PDB entry 9BYO | electron microscopy, 2.31 A resolution | chains R and P of the 6 polymer chains in the assembly

# Chain R
Protein: Glucagon-like peptide 1 receptor
Source organism: Homo sapiens
Reference sequence: P43220 (GLP1R_HUMAN); residue numbers follow UniProt; this construct covers 24-463
Amino-acid sequence (491 residues; numbered -8 to 482; the number before each row is that of its first residue; numbers below 1 keep their minus sign (Met-8 is residue -8)):
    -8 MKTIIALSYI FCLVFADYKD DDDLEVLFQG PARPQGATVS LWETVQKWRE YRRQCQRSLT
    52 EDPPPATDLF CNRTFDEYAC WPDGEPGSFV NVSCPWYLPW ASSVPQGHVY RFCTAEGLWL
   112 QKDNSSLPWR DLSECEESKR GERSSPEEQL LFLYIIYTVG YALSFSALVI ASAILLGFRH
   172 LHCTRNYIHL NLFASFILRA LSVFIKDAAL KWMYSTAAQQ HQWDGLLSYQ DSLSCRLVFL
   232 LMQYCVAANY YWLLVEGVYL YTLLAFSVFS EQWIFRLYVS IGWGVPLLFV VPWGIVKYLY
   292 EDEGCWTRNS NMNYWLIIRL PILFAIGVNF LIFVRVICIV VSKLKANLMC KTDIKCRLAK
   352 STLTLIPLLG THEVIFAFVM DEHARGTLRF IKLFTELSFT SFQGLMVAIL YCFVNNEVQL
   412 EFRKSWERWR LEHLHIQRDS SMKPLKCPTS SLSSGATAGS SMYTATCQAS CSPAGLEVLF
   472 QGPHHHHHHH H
Disordered / not traced: -8 to 28, 130-135, 339-343, 424-482
Sequence notes: expression tag (-8 to 23, 464-482); conflict Phe260 (Leu in P43220)
Cystine bridges: Cys46-Cys71, Cys62-Cys104, Cys85-Cys126, Cys226-Cys296

# Chain P
Protein: Exendin-3
Source organism: synthetic construct
Reference sequence: P20394 (EXE3_HELHO); residues 1-39 here correspond to UniProt positions 48-86 (UniProt number = residue number + 47)
Amino-acid sequence (39 residues; numbered 1 to 39; the number before each row is that of its first residue):
     1 HGDGTFTSDL SKQMEEEAVR LFIEWLKNGG PSSGAPPPS
Disordered / not traced: 31-39
Sequence notes: conflict Gly2 (Ser49 in P20394)
Swiss-Prot annotation at these positions:
  - modified residue: Ser39 (Serine amide)

# Chain R / chain P interface
Pairs across the interface (70):
  Ser31(R) - Glu15(P)
  Ser31(R) - Val19(P)
  Leu32(R) - Glu15(P)  hydrogen bond (backbone-side chain)
  Leu32(R) - Ala18(P)  hydrophobic
  Leu32(R) - Val19(P)
  Leu32(R) - Phe22(P)  hydrophobic
  Val36(R) - Phe22(P)  hydrophobic
  Trp39(R) - Phe22(P)  hydrophobic
  Trp39(R) - Leu26(P)
  Glu68(R) - Leu26(P)
  Glu68(R) - Gly29(P)
  Glu68(R) - Gly30(P)
  Tyr69(R) - Lys27(P)
  Tyr88(R) - Ile23(P)  hydrophobic
  Tyr88(R) - Leu26(P)
  Leu89(R) - Ile23(P)  hydrophobic
  Pro90(R) - Val19(P)  hydrophobic
  Trp91(R) - Ile23(P)  hydrophobic
  Arg121(R) - Lys27(P)  hydrogen bond (side chain-backbone)
  Leu123(R) - Lys27(P)
  Glu128(R) - Arg20(P)  salt bridge
  Pro137(R) - Gln13(P)
  Glu138(R) - Gln13(P)  hydrogen bond (backbone-side chain)
  Leu141(R) - Phe6(P)
  Leu141(R) - Gln13(P)
  Leu144(R) - Phe6(P)  hydrophobic
  Tyr145(R) - Phe6(P)  hydrophobic
  Tyr148(R) - Phe6(P)
  Tyr152(R) - Asp3(P)  hydrogen bond
  Arg190(R) - Asp3(P)  salt bridge
  Val194(R) - Asp3(P)
  Lys197(R) - Phe6(P)
  Lys197(R) - Thr7(P)  hydrogen bond
  Leu201(R) - Thr7(P)
  Leu201(R) - Leu10(P)  hydrophobic
  Leu201(R) - Ser11(P)
  Tyr205(R) - Ser11(P)  hydrogen bond
  Tyr205(R) - Met14(P)  hydrophobic
  Tyr205(R) - Glu15(P)  hydrogen bond
  Gln210(R) - Leu21(P)
  Trp214(R) - Phe22(P)
  Trp214(R) - Trp25(P)  hydrophobic
  Phe230(R) - Thr7(P)
  Met233(R) - Gly4(P)
  Met233(R) - Thr7(P)
  Gln234(R) - His1(P)  hydrogen bond
  Val237(R) - His1(P)
  Val237(R) - Asp3(P)
  Tyr241(R) - His1(P)
  Thr298(R) - Ser8(P)
  Thr298(R) - Ser11(P)  hydrogen bond
  Arg299(R) - Ser8(P)
  Arg299(R) - Ser11(P)  hydrogen bond
  Arg299(R) - Lys12(P)
  Arg299(R) - Glu15(P)  salt bridge
  Asn300(R) - Gly4(P)
  Asn300(R) - Ser8(P)  hydrogen bond (backbone-side chain)
  Trp306(R) - His1(P)
  Trp306(R) - Gly4(P)
  Ile313(R) - His1(P)
  Asp372(R) - Thr5(P)  hydrogen bond
  Arg380(R) - Thr5(P)
  Arg380(R) - Asp9(P)  salt bridge
  Leu384(R) - Gly2(P)
  Leu384(R) - Thr5(P)
  Leu384(R) - Asp9(P)
  Glu387(R) - Gly2(P)
  Leu388(R) - Gly2(P)
  Leu388(R) - Asp3(P)
  Leu388(R) - Phe6(P)  hydrophobic
Also at the interface, not in a pair above, chain R (50 interface residues in all): Thr29, Val30, Trp33, Thr35, Met204, Gln211, Ile309, Arg310
Also at the interface, not in a pair above, chain P (28 interface residues in all): Glu16, Glu17

# Summary
50 residues of chain R and 28 residues of chain P are in contact; the contacts include 12 hydrogen bonds and 4
salt bridges. Polar contacts include Glu128(R)-Arg20(P), Arg190(R)-Asp3(P) and Arg299(R)-Glu15(P).
Here chain R is Glucagon-like peptide 1 receptor (Homo sapiens) and chain P is Exendin-3 (synthetic
construct). Entry 9BYO (Cryo-EM structure of glucagon-like peptide-1 receptor (GLP-1R)-Gs complex with
Exendin-asp3) was determined by electron microscopy.
